8BFN - chains E and J of the 10 polymer chains in the assembly; structure by electron microscopy, 3.52 A resolution.

== Chain E (and J) ==
Name: JetA
Source organism: Escherichia coli
Notes: chain J of this document is another copy of the same molecule, construct and numbering; everything in this record applies to it too
Reference sequence: A0A4V3QHV5 (A0A4V3QHV5_ECOLX); numbering as in UniProt (aligned over 1-498)
Chain sequence (554 residues; each row starts with the number of its first residue; numbers below 1 keep their minus sign (Met-54 is residue -54)):
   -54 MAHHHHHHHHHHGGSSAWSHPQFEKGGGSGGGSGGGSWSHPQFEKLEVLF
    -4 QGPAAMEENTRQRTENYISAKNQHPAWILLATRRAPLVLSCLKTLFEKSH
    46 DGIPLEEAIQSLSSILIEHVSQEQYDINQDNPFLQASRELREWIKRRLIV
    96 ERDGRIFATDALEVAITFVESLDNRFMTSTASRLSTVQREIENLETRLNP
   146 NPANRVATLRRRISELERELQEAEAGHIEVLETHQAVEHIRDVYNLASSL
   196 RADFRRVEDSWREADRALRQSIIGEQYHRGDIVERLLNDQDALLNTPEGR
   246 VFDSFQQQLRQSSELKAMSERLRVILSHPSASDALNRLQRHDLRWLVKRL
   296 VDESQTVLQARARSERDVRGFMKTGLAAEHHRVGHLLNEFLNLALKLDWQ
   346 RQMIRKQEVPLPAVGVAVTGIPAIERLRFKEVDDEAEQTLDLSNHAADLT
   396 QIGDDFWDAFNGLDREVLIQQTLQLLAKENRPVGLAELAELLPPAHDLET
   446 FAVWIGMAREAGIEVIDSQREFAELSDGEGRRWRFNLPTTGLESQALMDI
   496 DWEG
Unresolved in the structure: -54 to 0, 499
Differences from the reference sequence: initiating methionine (-54); expression tag (-53 to 0); conflict Asp187 (Glu in A0A4V3QHV5), Glu435 (Ala in A0A4V3QHV5); insertion (499)

== Chain E / chain J interface ==
Contacting residue pairs - 182 pairs, chain E then chain J:
  Thr5(E) with Thr39(J)
  Arg6(E) with Glu63(J), salt bridge
  Arg8(E) with Lys38(J); Thr39(J), hydrogen bond; Glu42(J), salt bridge
  Thr9(E) with Ser35(J), hydrogen bond
  Glu10(E) with His64(J), salt bridge
  Tyr12(E) with Pro31(J); Ser35(J); Lys38(J); Val114(J)
  Ile13(E) with Pro31(J), hydrophobic; Leu32(J), hydrophobic; His64(J); Tyr70(J)
  Lys16(E) with Leu25(J); Thr27(J), hydrogen bond (side chain-backbone); Ala30(J); Pro31(J)
  His19(E) with Leu117(J)
  Trp22(E) with Leu25(J), hydrogen bond (side chain-backbone); Ala30(J), hydrophobic; Val114(J), hydrophobic; Leu117(J), hydrophobic
  Leu25(E) with Lys16(J); Trp22(J), hydrogen bond (backbone-side chain); Phe113(J), hydrophobic
  Ala26(E) with Ala26(J), hydrophobic
  Thr27(E) with Lys16(J), hydrogen bond (backbone-side chain)
  Arg28(E) with Arg28(J)
  Ala30(E) with Lys16(J); Trp22(J), hydrophobic
  Pro31(E) with Tyr12(J); Ile13(J), hydrophobic; Lys16(J)
  Leu32(E) with Ile13(J), hydrophobic
  Ser35(E) with Thr9(J), hydrogen bond; Tyr12(J)
  Lys38(E) with Arg8(J); Tyr12(J)
  Thr39(E) with Thr5(J); Arg8(J), hydrogen bond
  Glu42(E) with Arg8(J), salt bridge
  Glu63(E) with Arg6(J), salt bridge
  His64(E) with Thr9(J); Glu10(J), salt bridge; Ile13(J)
  Tyr70(E) with Ile13(J)
  Asp105(E) with Arg120(J), salt bridge
  Val109(E) with Phe113(J), hydrophobic; Arg120(J)
  Phe113(E) with Leu25(J), hydrophobic; Val109(J), hydrophobic; Phe113(J), hydrophobic
  Val114(E) with Tyr12(J); Trp22(J), hydrophobic
  Leu117(E) with His19(J); Trp22(J), hydrophobic
  Asn119(E) with Arg201(J), hydrogen bond
  Arg120(E) with Asp105(J), salt bridge; Val109(J); Arg201(J), hydrogen bond (backbone-side chain)
  Phe121(E) with Asp198(J)
  Met122(E) with Asp198(J); Val202(J), hydrophobic; Glu243(J); Val246(J), hydrophobic
  Thr123(E) with Ser194(J), hydrogen bond (side chain-backbone); Leu195(J); Ala197(J); Asp198(J)
  Ser124(E) with Ser194(J); Leu195(J), hydrogen bond (side chain-backbone); Asp198(J); Phe199(J); Phe250(J)
  Thr125(E) with Val246(J); Phe250(J)
  Ala126(E) with Ser249(J); Phe250(J); Gln253(J)
  Arg128(E) with Leu191(J); Ser194(J), hydrogen bond; Leu195(J)
  Leu129(E) with Leu195(J), hydrophobic; Phe250(J), hydrophobic; Gln253(J)
  Ser130(E) with Gln253(J)
  Thr131(E) with Glu135(J)
  Val132(E) with Leu195(J), hydrophobic; Met263(J)
  Gln133(E) with Glu259(J); Met263(J)
  Arg134(E) with Glu135(J), salt bridge; Asn138(J)
  Glu135(E) with Thr131(J); Arg134(J), salt bridge; Glu135(J)
  Ile136(E) with Leu267(J), hydrophobic; Ile270(J), hydrophobic
  Glu137(E) with Arg266(J), salt bridge
  Asn138(E) with Arg134(J)
  Leu139(E) with Val188(J), hydrophobic; Ile270(J), hydrophobic
  Glu140(E) with Arg266(J); Val269(J); Ile270(J)
  Arg142(E) with Leu176(J); His184(J)
  Leu143(E) with His273(J)
  Pro145(E) with Ile173(J)
  Asn146(E) with Ile173(J)
  Pro147(E) with Ile173(J), hydrophobic
  Arg150(E) with Ile173(J)
  Val151(E) with Leu165(J), hydrophobic; Glu169(J)
  Leu154(E) with Leu161(J); Glu164(J); Leu165(J)
  Arg155(E) with Leu165(J)
  Arg157(E) with Leu161(J)
  Ile158(E) with Ile158(J), hydrophobic; Leu161(J), hydrophobic
  Leu161(E) with Leu154(J); Arg157(J); Ile158(J), hydrophobic
  Glu162(E) with Arg155(J); Ile158(J)
  Glu164(E) with Leu154(J)
  Leu165(E) with Arg150(J); Val151(J), hydrophobic; Leu154(J), hydrophobic; Arg155(J)
  Glu169(E) with Val151(J)
  Ile173(E) with Pro145(J); Asn146(J); Pro147(J), hydrophobic; Arg150(J)
  Glu174(E) with Arg142(J)
  Leu176(E) with Arg142(J)
  His184(E) with Leu139(J)
  Val188(E) with Leu139(J), hydrophobic
  Leu191(E) with Arg128(J); Glu135(J); Leu191(J), hydrophobic
  Ser194(E) with Thr123(J); Arg128(J), hydrogen bond
  Leu195(E) with Ser124(J), hydrogen bond (backbone-side chain); Arg128(J); Leu129(J), hydrophobic; Val132(J), hydrophobic
  Asp198(E) with Arg120(J), salt bridge; Met122(J); Thr123(J); Ser124(J)
  Phe199(E) with Ser124(J)
  Arg201(E) with Asn119(J); Arg120(J); Met122(J)
  Glu243(E) with Met122(J)
  Val246(E) with Met122(J), hydrophobic; Ser124(J); Thr125(J)
  Ser249(E) with Ala126(J); Glu183(J)
  Phe250(E) with Thr125(J); Ala126(J); Leu129(J), hydrophobic
  Gln253(E) with Ala126(J); Leu129(J); Ser130(J)
  Leu254(E) with Leu129(J), hydrophobic
  Glu259(E) with Gln133(J)
  Met263(E) with Val132(J); Gln133(J)
  Arg266(E) with Glu137(J), salt bridge; Glu140(J), salt bridge
  Leu267(E) with Ile136(J), hydrophobic
  Ile270(E) with Ile136(J), hydrophobic; Leu139(J), hydrophobic; Glu140(J)
  His273(E) with Leu143(J)
Interface residues without a listed pair, chain E (99 interface residues in all): Glu2, Ala15, Ala21, Leu34, Ser116, Ala168, His172, Ala192, Ala197, Val269
Interface residues without a listed pair, chain J (103 interface residues in all): Ala15, Ala21, Leu34, Ile60, Glu115, Ser116, Phe121, Glu162, Ala168, His172, Glu174, Ala192, Leu254, Leu260

== Overview ==
99 residues of chain E face 103 of chain J across their interface; the contacts include 15 hydrogen bonds and
14 salt bridges. Polar pairs include Arg6(E)-Glu63(J), Arg8(E)-Glu42(J) and Glu10(E)-His64(J).
Both chains are JetA (Escherichia coli). Entry 8BFN (E. coli Wadjet JetABC dimer of dimers) was determined by
electron microscopy together with 8AS8 from the same study.
